PDB entry 4LMZ | X-ray diffraction, 2.78 A resolution | chains B and A

== Chain B ==
Molecule: 15-nt RNA strand
Sequence (15 nucleotides; numbered -7 to 7; the number before each row is that of its first residue; numbers below 1 keep their minus sign (G-7 is residue -7)):
    -7 GCUGCGUAUUGUUUG
Unresolved in the structure: -7 to 0, 6-7

== Chain A ==
Protein: CUGBP Elav-like family member 2
Source organism: Homo sapiens
Reference sequence: O95319 (CELF2_HUMAN); residues 1-176 here correspond to UniProt positions 36-211 (UniProt number = residue number + 35)
Amino-acid sequence (180 residues; numbered -3 to 176; the number before each row is that of its first residue; numbers below 1 keep their minus sign (Gly-3 is residue -3)):
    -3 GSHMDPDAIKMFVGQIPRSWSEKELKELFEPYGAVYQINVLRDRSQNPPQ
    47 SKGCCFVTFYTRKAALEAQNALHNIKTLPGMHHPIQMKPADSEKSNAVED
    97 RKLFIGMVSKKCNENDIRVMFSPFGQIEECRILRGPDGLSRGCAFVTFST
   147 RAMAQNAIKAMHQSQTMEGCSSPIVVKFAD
Unresolved in the structure: -3 to 0
Construct notes: expression tag (-3 to 0)

== How chain B and chain A interact ==
Residue-residue contacts (18):
  U2(B) - Met103(A)  base contact
  U2(B) - Ser167(A)  hydrogen bond to the phosphate
  U2(B) - Ser168(A)  base contact
  U2(B) - Val171(A)  base contact
  G3(B) - Phe100(A)  base contact
  G3(B) - Gly102(A)  base contact
  G3(B) - Met103(A)  hydrogen bond to the base
  G3(B) - Arg137(A)  hydrogen bond to the sugar
  G3(B) - Gly138(A)  base contact
  G3(B) - Cys139(A)  sugar contact
  G3(B) - Val171(A)  base contact
  U4(B) - Phe100(A)  stacking on the base
  U4(B) - Arg137(A)  salt bridge to the phosphate
  U4(B) - Phe141(A)  sugar contact
  U4(B) - Lys173(A)  hydrogen bond to the base
  U4(B) - Ala175(A)  base contact
  U4(B) - Asp176(A)  hydrogen bond to the base
  U5(B) - Phe141(A)  sugar contact
Interface residues without a listed pair, chain B (5 interface residues in all): U1
Interface residues without a listed pair, chain A (16 interface residues in all): Lys106, Arg127, Pro169

== Overview ==
5 residues of chain B face 16 of chain A across their interface; the contacts include 5 hydrogen bonds, 1 salt
bridge and 1 aromatic stacking contact. Among the polar pairs are G3(B)-Met103(A), U4(B)-Lys173(A) and
U4(B)-Asp176(A).
Here chain B is a 15-nt RNA strand and chain A is CUGBP Elav-like family member 2 (Homo sapiens). Entry 4LMZ
(Structural insight into RNA recognition by RRM1+2 domain of human ETR-3 protein) was determined by X-ray
diffraction.
